PDB entry 8YHA | electron microscopy, 3.40 A resolution | chains C and I of the 12 polymer chains in the assembly

[Chain C]
Molecule: 61-nt crRNA
Organism: Candidatus Cloacimonadota bacterium
Sequence (61 nucleotides; row label = number of the first residue in the row):
     1 GUGAACCGGA GAAGUCAUUU AAUAAGGCCA CUGUUAAAAA GUAUUCCCCA CGCAUGUGGG
    61 G

[Chain I]
Protein: CRISPR system Cascade subunit CasC
Organism: Candidatus Cloacimonetes bacterium ADurb.Bin088
UniProt: A0A1V6F8B5 (A0A1V6F8B5_9BACT); residues 1-378 here = UniProt positions 1-378
Chain sequence (378 residues; numbered 1 to 378; the number before each row is that of its first residue):
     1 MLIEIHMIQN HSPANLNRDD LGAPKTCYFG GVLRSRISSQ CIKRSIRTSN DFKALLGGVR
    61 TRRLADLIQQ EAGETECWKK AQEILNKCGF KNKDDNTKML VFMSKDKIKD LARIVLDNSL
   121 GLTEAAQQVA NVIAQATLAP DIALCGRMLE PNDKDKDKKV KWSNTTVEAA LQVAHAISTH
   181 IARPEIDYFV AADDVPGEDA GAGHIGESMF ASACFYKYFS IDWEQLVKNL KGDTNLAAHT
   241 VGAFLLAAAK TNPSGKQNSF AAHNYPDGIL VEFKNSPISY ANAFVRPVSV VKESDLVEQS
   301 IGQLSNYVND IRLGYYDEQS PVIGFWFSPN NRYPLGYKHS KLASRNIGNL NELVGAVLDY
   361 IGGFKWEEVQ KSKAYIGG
Not modelled in the structure: 57-137, 148-165, 366-378

[Interface between chain C and chain I]
Pairs across the interface (35; chain C residue first):
  G1(C) - Glu168(I)  base contact
  G1(C) - Gln225(I)  hydrogen bond to the base
  A5(C) - Glu168(I)  hydrogen bond to the sugar
  C6(C) - Lys43(I)  salt bridge to the phosphate
  C6(C) - Arg47(I)  phosphate contact
  C6(C) - Gly146(I)  sugar contact
  C6(C) - Arg147(I)  sugar contact
  C7(C) - Gln40(I)  sugar contact
  C7(C) - Lys43(I)  salt bridge to the phosphate
  C7(C) - Arg47(I)  salt bridge to the phosphate
  G8(C) - Asn17(I)  hydrogen bond to the sugar
  G8(C) - Gln40(I)  hydrogen bond to the phosphate
  G8(C) - Cys41(I)  sugar contact
  G8(C) - Arg44(I)  salt bridge to the phosphate
  G9(C) - Asn17(I)  phosphate contact
  G9(C) - Arg18(I)  hydrogen bond to the sugar
  G9(C) - Asp19(I)  base contact
  G9(C) - Asp20(I)  base contact
  G9(C) - Lys25(I)  salt bridge to the phosphate
  G9(C) - Gln40(I)  hydrogen bond to the phosphate
  A10(C) - Asn17(I)  phosphate contact
  A10(C) - Arg18(I)  hydrogen bond to the base
  G11(C) - Arg18(I)  salt bridge to the phosphate
  G11(C) - Ser254(I)  phosphate contact
  G11(C) - Gly255(I)  phosphate contact
  G11(C) - Lys256(I)  hydrogen bond to the phosphate
  G11(C) - Asn258(I)  phosphate contact
  A13(C) - Phe189(I)  base contact
  A13(C) - Val190(I)  sugar contact
  A13(C) - Ser259(I)  phosphate contact
  G14(C) - Val190(I)  sugar contact
  G14(C) - Ala192(I)  base contact
  U15(C) - Tyr188(I)  hydrogen bond to the base
  U15(C) - Phe189(I)  phosphate contact
  U15(C) - Val190(I)  base contact
Interface residues without a listed pair, chain C (12 interface residues in all): A12
Interface residues without a listed pair, chain I (28 interface residues in all): Leu16, Thr166, Val167, Ala191, Gln257

[Overview]
The interface between chain C and chain I involves 12 residues on one side and 28 on the other; the contacts
include 9 hydrogen bonds and 6 salt bridges. Polar contacts include G1(C)-Gln225(I), A10(C)-Arg18(I) and
U15(C)-Tyr188(I).
Here chain C is a 61-nt crRNA (Candidatus Cloacimonadota bacterium) and chain I is CRISPR system Cascade
subunit CasC (Candidatus Cloacimonetes bacterium ADurb.Bin088). Entry 8YHA (Type I-EHNH Cascade-ssDNA complex)
was determined by electron microscopy together with 8YDB, 8YEO and 8YH9 from the same study.
